Entry 7UTR (electron microscopy, 3.70 A resolution); this record covers chains E and F of the 10 polymer chains in the assembly.

# Chain E (and F)
Name: Capsid protein VP1
From: Canine parvovirus type 2 (isolate Dog/United States/CPV-b/1978)
Notes: chain F of this document is another copy of the same molecule, construct and numbering; everything in this record applies to it too
UniProtKB: Q11213 (CAPSD_PAVCB); residues 37-584 here correspond to UniProt positions 180-727 (UniProt number = residue number + 143)
Chain sequence (548 residues; row label = number of the first residue in the row):
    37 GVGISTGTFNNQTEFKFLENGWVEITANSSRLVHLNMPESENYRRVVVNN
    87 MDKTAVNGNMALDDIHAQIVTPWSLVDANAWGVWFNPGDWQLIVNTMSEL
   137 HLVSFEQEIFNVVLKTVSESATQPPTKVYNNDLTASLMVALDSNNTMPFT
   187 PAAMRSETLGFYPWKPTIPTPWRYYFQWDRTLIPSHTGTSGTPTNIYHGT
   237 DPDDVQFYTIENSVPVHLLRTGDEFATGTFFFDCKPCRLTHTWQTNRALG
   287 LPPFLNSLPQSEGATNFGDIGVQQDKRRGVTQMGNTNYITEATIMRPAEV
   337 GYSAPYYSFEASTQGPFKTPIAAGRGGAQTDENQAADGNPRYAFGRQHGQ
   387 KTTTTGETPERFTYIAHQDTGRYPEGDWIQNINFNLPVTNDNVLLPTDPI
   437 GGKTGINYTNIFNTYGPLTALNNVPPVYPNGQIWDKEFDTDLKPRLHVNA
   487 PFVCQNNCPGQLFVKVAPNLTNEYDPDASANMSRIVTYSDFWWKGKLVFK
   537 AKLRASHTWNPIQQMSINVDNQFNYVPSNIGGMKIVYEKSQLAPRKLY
Not modelled in the structure: 156-161, 362-371
UniProt features mapped onto this chain:
  - binding site (Mg(2+)): Asn-180
Cystine bridges: Cys-490/Cys-494

# How chain E and chain F interact
Pairs across the interface (79):
  Phe-53(E) with Gly-57(F); Leu-539(F), hydrophobic
  Gly-57(E) with Phe-53(F)
  Asn-122(E) with Trp-545(F)
  Pro-123(E) with Trp-545(F)
  Gly-124(E) with Ser-542(F); Thr-544(F); Trp-545(F), hydrogen bond (backbone-backbone); Asn-546(F)
  Asp-125(E) with Ser-542(F), hydrogen bond
  Gln-127(E) with Arg-540(F), hydrogen bond; Pro-547(F); Ile-548(F), hydrogen bond (side chain-backbone); Gln-550(F)
  Leu-128(E) with Ala-541(F), hydrophobic; Ser-542(F)
  Asn-131(E) with Gln-550(F)
  Thr-132(E) with Thr-132(F)
  Pro-199(E) with Trp-545(F)
  Trp-200(E) with Trp-545(F), hydrophobic
  Pro-295(E) with Asn-565(F); Ile-566(F)
  Gln-296(E) with Ile-566(F)
  Ser-297(E) with Asn-565(F), hydrogen bond (backbone-side chain); Ile-566(F)
  Glu-298(E) with Lys-387(F), salt bridge; Thr-389(F), hydrogen bond; Ser-564(F), hydrogen bond; Asn-565(F); Ile-566(F)
  Gly-299(E) with Asn-565(F), hydrogen bond (backbone-side chain)
  Asn-302(E) with Asn-565(F)
  Lys-387(E) with Glu-298(F), salt bridge
  Thr-389(E) with Glu-298(F), hydrogen bond
  Leu-539(E) with Phe-53(F), hydrophobic; Leu-539(F), hydrophobic
  Ser-542(E) with Thr-49(F); Phe-51(F); Gly-124(F); Asp-125(F), hydrogen bond
  Trp-545(E) with Asn-122(F); Pro-123(F); Gly-124(F), hydrogen bond (backbone-backbone); Pro-199(F); Trp-200(F), hydrophobic; Tyr-561(F); Met-569(F); Ile-571(F)
  Asn-546(E) with Tyr-561(F)
  Pro-547(E) with Gln-127(F); Met-551(F), hydrophobic; Ile-553(F); Tyr-561(F)
  Ile-548(E) with Gln-127(F), hydrogen bond (backbone-side chain); Ser-552(F); Ile-553(F)
  Gln-549(E) with Ser-552(F); Ile-553(F)
  Gln-550(E) with Gln-127(F); Asn-131(F), hydrogen bond; Met-551(F); Ser-552(F), hydrogen bond (backbone-side chain)
  Met-551(E) with Gln-550(F)
  Ser-552(E) with Gln-550(F)
  Ile-553(E) with Pro-547(F); Ile-548(F); Gln-549(F), hydrogen bond (backbone-side chain)
  Tyr-561(E) with Trp-545(F); Asn-546(F), hydrogen bond (backbone-side chain); Pro-547(F)
  Val-562(E) with Asn-546(F)
  Asn-565(E) with Pro-295(F); Ser-297(F), hydrogen bond (side chain-backbone); Asn-302(F), hydrogen bond (side chain-backbone)
  Ile-566(E) with Gln-296(F); Ser-297(F); Glu-298(F)
  Met-569(E) with Trp-545(F)
  Ile-571(E) with Trp-545(F), hydrophobic
Other interface residues (no listed pair), chain E (44 interface residues in all): Thr-49, Phe-51, Glu-55, Phe-197, Tyr-198, Arg-540, Thr-544
Other interface residues (no listed pair), chain F (45 interface residues in all): Glu-55, Asn-56, Leu-128, Gly-299, Glu-574

# In short
44 residues of chain E face 45 of chain F across their interface; the contacts include 18 hydrogen bonds and 2
salt bridges. Polar contacts include Glu-298(E)/Lys-387(F), Asp-125(E)/Ser-542(F) and Gln-127(E)/Arg-540(F).
Curated annotation (UniProt) lists Mg2+-binding residue Asn-180(E) on chain E.
Chain E and chain F are both Capsid protein VP1 (Canine parvovirus type 2 (isolate Dog/United
States/CPV-b/1978)); the structure, CPV Affinity Purified Polyclonal Fab B Site Fab, was determined by
electron microscopy (same publication as 7UTP, 7UTS, 7UTU and 7UTV).
